8V54 - chains A and C of the 5 polymer chains in the assembly; structure by electron microscopy, 4.10 A resolution (low resolution: residue-level contacts below are approximate; hydrogen-bond / salt-bridge calls are withheld).

[Chain A]
Molecule: DNA polymerase subunit gamma-1
Source organism: Homo sapiens
UniProt: P54098 (DPOG1_HUMAN); residues 26-1239 here = UniProt positions 26-1239
Amino-acid sequence (1229 residues; row label = number of the first residue in the row):
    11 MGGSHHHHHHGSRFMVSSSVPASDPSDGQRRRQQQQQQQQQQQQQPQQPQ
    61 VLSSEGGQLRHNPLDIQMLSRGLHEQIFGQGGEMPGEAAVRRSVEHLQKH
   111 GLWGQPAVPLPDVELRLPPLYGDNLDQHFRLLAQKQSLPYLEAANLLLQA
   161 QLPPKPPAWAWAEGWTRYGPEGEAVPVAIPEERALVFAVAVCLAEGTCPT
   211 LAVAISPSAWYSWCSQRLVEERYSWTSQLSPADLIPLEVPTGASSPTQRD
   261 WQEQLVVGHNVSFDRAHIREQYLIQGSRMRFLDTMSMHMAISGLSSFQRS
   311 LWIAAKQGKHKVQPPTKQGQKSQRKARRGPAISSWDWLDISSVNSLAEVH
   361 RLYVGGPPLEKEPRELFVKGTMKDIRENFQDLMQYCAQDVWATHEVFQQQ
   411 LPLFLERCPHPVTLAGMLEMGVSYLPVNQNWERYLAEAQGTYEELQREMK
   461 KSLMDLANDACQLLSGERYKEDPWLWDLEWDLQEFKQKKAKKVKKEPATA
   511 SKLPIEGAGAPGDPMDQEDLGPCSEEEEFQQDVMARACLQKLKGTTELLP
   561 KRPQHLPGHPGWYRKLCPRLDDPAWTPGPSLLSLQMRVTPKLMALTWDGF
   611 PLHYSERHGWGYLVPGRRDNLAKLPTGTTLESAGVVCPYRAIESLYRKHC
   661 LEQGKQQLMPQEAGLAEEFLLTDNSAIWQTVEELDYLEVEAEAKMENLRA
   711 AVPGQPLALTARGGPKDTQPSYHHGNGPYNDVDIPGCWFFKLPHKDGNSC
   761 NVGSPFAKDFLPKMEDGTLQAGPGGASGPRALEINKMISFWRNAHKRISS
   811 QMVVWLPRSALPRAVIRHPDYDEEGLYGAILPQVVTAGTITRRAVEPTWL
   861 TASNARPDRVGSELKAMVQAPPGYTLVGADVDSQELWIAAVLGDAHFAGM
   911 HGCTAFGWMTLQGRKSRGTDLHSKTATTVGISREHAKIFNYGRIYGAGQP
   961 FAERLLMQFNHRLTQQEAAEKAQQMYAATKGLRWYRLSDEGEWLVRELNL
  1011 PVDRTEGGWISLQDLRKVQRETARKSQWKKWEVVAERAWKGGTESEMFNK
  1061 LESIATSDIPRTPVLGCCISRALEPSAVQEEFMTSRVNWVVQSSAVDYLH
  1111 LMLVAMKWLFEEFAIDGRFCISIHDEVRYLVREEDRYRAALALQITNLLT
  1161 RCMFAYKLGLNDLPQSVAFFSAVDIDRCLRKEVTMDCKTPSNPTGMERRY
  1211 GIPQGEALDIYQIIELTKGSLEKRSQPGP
Not modelled in the structure: 11-66, 252-259, 319-341, 499-527, 630-727, 997-1046, 1234-1239
Sequence notes: initiating methionine (11); expression tag (12-25); engineered mutation A198 (Asp in P54098), A200 (Glu in P54098)
Swiss-Prot annotation at these positions:
  - region: Q43 to Q55 (Does not contribute to polymerase and exonuclease enzymatic activities), T858 to N864 (Trigger loop)
  - motif: V267 to R275 (Exo II), Y395 to T403 (Exo III), V887 to L896 (Pol A), R943 to G958 (Pol B), H1134 to V1141 (Pol C)
  - binding site (DNA): S306, S593, K806, T849, T1094, S1095
  - binding site (RNA): R579, H754, G763, K768, S863, R869
  - binding site (a 2'-deoxyribonucleoside 5'-triphosphate): D890, V891, S893, E895, R943, K947, Y951, D1135
  - binding site (Mg(2+)): D890, V891, D1135
  - site (Critical for replication fidelity and mismatch recognition): R853, Q1102
  - natural variant: Q55 (Q55QQ; Q55QQQ), R227 (R227W: In PEOB1 and MTDPS4B), R232 (R232G: In MTDPS4A; R232H: In LS), L244 (L244P: In MTDPS4A), T251 (T251I: In PEOB1, MTDPS4A and MTDPS4B), G268 (G268A: In PEOB1), R275 (R275Q: Found in a patient with epileptic encephalopathy, developmental delay and moderate intellectual disability; uncertain significance), H277 (H277L: In PEOB1; uncertain significance), G303 (G303R: In MTDPS4A), L304 (L304R: In PEOB1 and SANDO; L304SANDO: In PEOB1), S305 (S305R: In MTDPS4A), Q308 (Q308H: In PEOB1), 51 further natural variant entries in UniProt
  - mutagenesis: D274 (D274A: Unable to idle at the 5'-end of the nascent DNA strand. Continues DNA synthesis into double-stranded DNA past the 5'-end creating a flap structure that cannot be ligated), K498 (K498C: Decreases processive DNA synthesis), K499 (K499C: Decreases processive DNA synthesis), K501 (K501C: Decreases processive DNA synthesis), V543 to L558 (Markedly decreases the stimulation by POLG2, resulting in impaired processive DNA synthesis), L549 (L549N: Decreases processive DNA synthesis), L552 (L552N: Decreases processive DNA synthesis), K553 (K553N: Decreases processive DNA synthesis), R853 (R853A: Abolishes primer DNA extention in the presence of dNTPs. Impairs intrinsic polymerase processivity. Enhances exonuclease activity leading to primer DNA degradation), D890 (D890N: Abolishes DNA polymerase activity), D1135 (D1135N: Abolishes DNA polymerase activity)

[Chain C]
Molecule: DNA polymerase subunit gamma-2, mitochondrial
Source organism: Homo sapiens
UniProt: Q9UHN1 (DPOG2_HUMAN); residue numbers follow UniProt; this construct covers 26-485
Amino-acid sequence (474 residues; row label = number of the first residue in the row):
    12 MASRGSHHHHHHGADAGQPELLTERSSPKGGHVKSHAELEGNGEHPEAPG
    62 SGEGSEALLEICQRRHFLSGSKQQLSRDSLLSGCHPGFGPLGVELRKNLA
   112 AEWWTSVVVFREQVFPVDALHHKPGPLLPGDSAFRLVSAETLREILQDKE
   162 LSKEQLVAFLENVLKTSGKLRENLLHGALEHYVNCLDLVNKRLPYGLAQI
   212 GVCFHPVFDTKQIRNGVKSIGEKTEASLVWFTPPRTSNQWLDFWLRHRLQ
   262 WWRKFAMSPSNFSSSDCQDEEGRKGNKLYYNFPWGKELIETLWNLGDHEL
   312 LHMYPGNVSKLHGRDGRKNVVPCVLSVNGDLDRGMLAYLYDSFQLTENSF
   362 TRKKNLHRKVLKLHPCLAPIKVALDVGRGPTLELRQVCQGLFNELLENGI
   412 SVWPGYLETMQSSLEQLYSKYDEMSILFTVLVTETTLENGLIHLRSRDTT
   462 MKEMMHISKLKDFLIKYISSAKNV
Not modelled in the structure: 12-62, 357-368
Sequence notes: initiating methionine (12); expression tag (13-25)
Swiss-Prot annotation at these positions:
  - modified residue: S38 (Phosphoserine)
  - natural variant: R182 (R182W: In MTDPS16), G416 (G416A: No functional deficit), D433 (D433Y: In MTDPS16B), G451 (G451E: In PEOA4)

[How chain A and chain C interact]
Pairs across the interface (22):
  R232(A) with L448(C)
  Y233(A) with T447(C); L448(C); E449(C); G451(C); I468(C)
  S234(A) with V398(C); L448(C)
  T236(A) with E394(C)
  E528(A) with G327(C); R328(C)
  D529(A) with R246(C); G327(C)
  L530(A) with L204(C); P205(C); P244(C); R246(C); T247(C); D326(C)
  P532(A) with Q250(C); W251(C)
  E535(A) with R257(C)
Also at the interface, not in a pair above, chain A (12 interface residues in all): E231, S237, C533
Also at the interface, not in a pair above, chain C (20 interface residues in all): Q397, N450

[Overview]
Chain A and chain C form an interface of 12 and 20 residues respectively. Curated annotation (UniProt) lists 6
DNA-binding residues, 6 RNA-binding residues, 8 residues binding 2'-deoxyribonucleoside 5'-triphosphate and 3
Mg2+-binding residues on chain A.
Here chain A is DNA polymerase subunit gamma-1 and chain C is DNA polymerase subunit gamma-2, mitochondrial,
both from Homo sapiens. Entry 8V54 (Engaged conformation of the human mitochondrial DNA polymerase gamma bound
to DNA) was determined by electron microscopy, deposited together with 8V55, 8V5D and 8V5R.
